Entry 4AUO (X-ray diffraction, 3.00 A resolution); this record covers chains A and C of the 4 polymer chains in the assembly.

[Chain A]
Molecule: Interstitial collagenase
Organism: Homo sapiens
Notes: EC 3.4.24.7
UniProtKB: P03956 (MMP1_HUMAN); residues 81-447 here correspond to UniProt positions 100-466 (UniProt number = residue number + 19)
Chain sequence (367 residues; row label = number of the first residue in the row):
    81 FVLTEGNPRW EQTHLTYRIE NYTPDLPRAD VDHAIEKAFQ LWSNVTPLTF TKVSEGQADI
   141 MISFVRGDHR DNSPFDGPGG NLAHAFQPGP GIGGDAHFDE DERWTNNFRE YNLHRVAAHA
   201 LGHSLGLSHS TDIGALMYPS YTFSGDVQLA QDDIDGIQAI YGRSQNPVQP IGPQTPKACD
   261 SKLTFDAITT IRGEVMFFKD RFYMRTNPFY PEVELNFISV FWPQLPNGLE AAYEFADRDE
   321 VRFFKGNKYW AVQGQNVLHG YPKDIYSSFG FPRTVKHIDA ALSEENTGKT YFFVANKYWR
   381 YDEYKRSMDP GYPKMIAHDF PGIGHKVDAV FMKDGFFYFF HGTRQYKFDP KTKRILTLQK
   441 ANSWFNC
Construct notes: engineered mutation Ala200 (Glu219 in P03956)
Disulfides: Cys259-Cys447
Metal / ion sites: Ca2+ site 1: Asp139, Gly171, Gly173, Asp175; Zn2+ site 1: His149, Asp151, His164, His177; Ca2+ site 2: Asp156, Gly157, Gly159, Asn161, Asp179, Glu182; Ca2+ site 3 near Glu180 (its only coordinating residue here); Zn2+ site 2: His199, His203, His209; Ca2+ site 4: Asp266, Glu310, Asp359, Asp408
Swiss-Prot annotation at these positions:
  - binding site (Ca(2+)): Asp105, Asp139, Asp156, Gly157, Gly159, Asn161, Gly171, Gly173, Asp175, Asp179, Glu180, Glu182, Asp266, Glu310, Asp359, Asp408
  - binding site (Zn(2+)): His149, Asp151, His164, His177, His199, His203, His209
  - site: Asn124 (Not glycosylated), Pro250, Ile251 (Cleavage)
  - modified residue: Thr255 (Phosphothreonine), Tyr341 (Phosphotyrosine)
  - glycosylation: Asn101 (N-linked (GlcNAc...) asparagine)
Reported in the primary citation:
  - mutagenesis - E200A: abolished catalytic activity (citing earlier work)
  - conformationally variable residues: Asp179 to Leu193
  - mutagenesis - I271A/R272A, F289A/Y290A/P291A, F301Y: decreased catalytic activity
  - Zn2+ coordination: His203

[Chain C]
Molecule: Triple-helical collagen peptide
Chain sequence (40 residues; row label = number of the first residue in the row):
   963 GPPGPPGPPG PQGLAGQRGI VGLPGQRGER GPPGPPGPPG
Unresolved in the structure: 1002
Modified / non-standard residues: Pro965, Pro968, Pro971, Pro986, Pro995, Pro998, Pro1001 (4-hydroxyproline; HYP)

[Chain A / chain C interface]
Contacting residue pairs (17):
  Gly160(A) - Gln979(C)
  Asn161(A) - Gly978(C)
  Asn161(A) - Gln979(C)  hydrogen bond (side chain-backbone)
  His164(A) - Leu976(C)
  Ala165(A) - Leu976(C)
  Gln167(A) - Pro973(C)
  His203(A) - Leu976(C)
  His209(A) - Ala977(C)
  Tyr218(A) - Arg980(C)  hydrogen bond
  Pro219(A) - Gln979(C)
  Pro219(A) - Arg980(C)  hydrogen bond (backbone-backbone)
  Ser220(A) - Gln979(C)
  Ser220(A) - Arg980(C)
  Tyr221(A) - Gln979(C)  hydrogen bond (backbone-side chain)
  Val300(A) - Val983(C)  hydrophobic
  Phe301(A) - Val983(C)  hydrophobic
  Gln335(A) - Pro986(C)
Interface residues without a listed pair, chain C (9 interface residues in all): Gly984
The authors on this interface:
  - interface residues, chain A: Val145(A), Asn161(A), His203(A), Leu205(A), Tyr218(A), Pro219(A), Tyr221(A), Trp330(A)

[Overview]
Chain A and chain C form an interface of 14 and 9 residues respectively, with 4 hydrogen bonds. Polar contacts
include Asn161(A)-Gln979(C), Tyr218(A)-Arg980(C) and Tyr221(A)-Gln979(C). The paper reports that I271A/R272A,
F289A/Y290A/P291A and F301Y of chain A reduce catalytic activity; interface residues Val145(A), Asn161(A) and
His203(A) among others.
Here chain A is Interstitial collagenase (Homo sapiens) and chain C is Triple-helical collagen peptide. Entry
4AUO (Crystal structure of MMP-1(E200A) in complex with a triple-helical collagen peptide) was determined by
X-ray diffraction.
